Entry 9F3H (electron microscopy, 4.30 A resolution (low resolution: residue-level contacts below are approximate; hydrogen-bond / salt-bridge calls are withheld)); this record covers chains D and I of the 12 polymer chains in the assembly.

Chain D:
Protein: Tubulin beta-3 chain
Organism: Homo sapiens
UniProt: Q13509 (TBB3_HUMAN); residue numbers follow UniProt; this construct covers 1-450
Amino-acid sequence (456 residues; numbered 1 to 456; the number before each row is that of its first residue):
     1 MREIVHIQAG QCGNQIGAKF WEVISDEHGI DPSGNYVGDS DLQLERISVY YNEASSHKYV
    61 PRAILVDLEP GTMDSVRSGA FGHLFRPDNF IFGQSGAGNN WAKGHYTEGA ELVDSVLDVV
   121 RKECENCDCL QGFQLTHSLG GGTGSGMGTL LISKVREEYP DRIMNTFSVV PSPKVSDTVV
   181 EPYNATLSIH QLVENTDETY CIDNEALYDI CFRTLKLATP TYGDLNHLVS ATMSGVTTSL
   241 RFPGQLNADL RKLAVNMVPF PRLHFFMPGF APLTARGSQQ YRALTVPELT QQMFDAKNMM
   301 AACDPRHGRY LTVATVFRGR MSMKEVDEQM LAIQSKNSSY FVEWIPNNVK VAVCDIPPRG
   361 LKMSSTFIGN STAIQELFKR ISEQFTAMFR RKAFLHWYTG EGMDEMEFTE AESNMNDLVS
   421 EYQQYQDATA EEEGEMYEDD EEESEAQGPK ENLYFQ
Disordered / not traced: 430-456
Differences from the reference sequence: expression tag (451-456)
Disulfides: Cys124-Cys127
Metal / ion sites: Mg2+: Glu69 (together with GTP)
Residues lining bound ligands:
  - GTP (guanosine-5'-triphosphate), molecule 1: Gly10, Gln11, Cys12, Gln15, Asp67, Glu69, Gly96, Ala97, Gly98, Asn99, Ser138, Gly140, Gly141, Gly142, Thr143, Gly144, Val169, Asp177, Thr178, Asn204, Tyr222, Leu225, Asn226
  - GTP, molecule 2: Gln245, Leu246, Lys252
Curated features (UniProtKB/Swiss-Prot):
  - motif: Met1 to Ile4 (MREI motif)
  - binding site (GDP): Gly10, Gln11, Cys12, Gln15, Asn99, Ser138, Gly142, Thr143, Gly144, Asp177, Asn204, Tyr222, Asn226
  - binding site (GTP): Gln11, Glu69, Ser138, Gly142, Thr143, Gly144, Asn204, Asn226
  - binding site (Mg(2+)): Glu69
  - modified residue: Ser172 (Phosphoserine), Glu438 (5-glutamyl polyglutamate), Ser444 (Phosphoserine)
  - natural variant: Arg62 (R62Q: In CFEOM3A), Thr178 (T178M: In CDCBM1), Glu205 (E205K: In CDCBM1), Arg262 (R262C: In CFEOM3A; R262H: In CFEOM3A), Ala302 (A302T: In CFEOM3A; A302V: In CDCBM1), Met323 (M323V: In CDCBM1), Arg380 (R380C: In CFEOM3A), Glu410 (E410K: In CFEOM3A), Asp417 (D417H: In CFEOM3A; D417N: In CFEOM3A)

Chain I:
Protein: Detyrosinated tubulin alpha-1B chain
Organism: Homo sapiens
UniProt: P68363 (TBA1B_HUMAN); numbering as in UniProt (aligned over 47-441)
Amino-acid sequence (453 residues; numbered 1 to 441 plus 18 insertion-coded residues; 6 numbers in that range are skipped by the numbering (no residue carries them; nothing is unmodelled there); the number before each row is that of its first residue; a row labelled like 37A-37E holds insertion residues (37A, then the next letters in order)):
     1 MRECISIHVG QAGVQIGNAC WELYCLEHGI QPDGQMP
37A-37E SDKTI
    40 HHH
42A-42M HHHGGGHHHFNTF
    47 DSFNTFFSET GAGKHVPRAV FVDLEPTVID EVRTGTYRQL FHPEQLITGK EDAANNYARG
   107 HYTIGKEIID LVLDRIRKLA DQCTGLQGFL VFHSFGGGTG SGFTSLLMER LSVDYGKKSK
   167 LEFSIYPAPQ VSTAVVEPYN SILTTHTTLE HSDCAFMVDN EAIYDICRRN LDIERPTYTN
   227 LNRLISQIVS SITASLRFDG ALNVDLTNFQ TNLVPYPRIH FPLATYAPVI SAEKAYHEQL
   287 SVAEITNACF EPANQMVKCD PRHGKYMACC LLYRGDVVPK DVNAAIATIK TKRSIQFVDW
   347 CPTGFKVGIN YQPPTVVPGG DLAKVQRAVC MLSNTTAIAE AWARLDHKFD LMYAKRAFVH
   407 WYVGEGMEEG EFSEAREDMA ALEKDYEEVG VDSVE
Disordered / not traced: 37A-37E, 42A-42M
Differences from the reference sequence: linker (40-42, 42A-42M); engineered mutation Asn254 (Glu in P68363)
Metal / ion sites: Mg2+: Glu71 (together with GTP)
Residues lining bound ligands: GTP (guanosine-5'-triphosphate): Gly10, Gln11, Ala12, Gln15, Glu71, Asp98, Ala99, Ala100, Asn101, Ser140, Gly142, Gly143, Gly144, Thr145, Gly146, Ile171, Thr179, Glu183, Asn206, Tyr224, Leu227, Asn228
Curated features (UniProtKB/Swiss-Prot):
  - binding site (GTP): Glu71, Ala99, Ser140, Gly143, Gly144, Thr145, Gly146, Thr179, Glu183, Asn206, Tyr224, Asn228, Leu252
  - binding site (Mg(2+)): Glu71
  - modified residue: Ser48 (Phosphoserine), Ser232 (Phosphoserine), Tyr282 (3'-nitrotyrosine), Arg339 (Omega-N-methylarginine), Ser439 (Phosphoserine)
  - cross-link (Glycyl lysine isopeptide (Lys-Gly)): Lys326 (interchain with G-Cter in ubiquitin), Lys370 (interchain with G-Cter in ubiquitin)

How chain D and chain I interact:
Contacting residue pairs (60; chain D residue first):
  Met1(D) - Lys96(I)
  Arg2(D) - Glu71(I)
  Arg2(D) - Thr73(I)
  Arg2(D) - Lys96(I)
  Cys129(D) - Lys96(I)
  Cys129(D) - Glu97(I)
  Gln131(D) - Glu97(I)
  Pro243(D) - Glu77(I)
  Gly244(D) - Gln11(I)
  Gln245(D) - Gln11(I)
  Gln245(D) - Gln15(I)
  Asn247(D) - Gln11(I)
  Asn247(D) - Thr73(I)
  Asp249(D) - Asp98(I)
  Arg251(D) - Ala100(I)
  Lys252(D) - Asp98(I)
  Lys252(D) - Ala100(I)
  Lys252(D) - Asn101(I)
  Ala254(D) - Trp407(I)
  Val255(D) - Ala100(I)
  Val255(D) - Phe404(I)
  Val255(D) - Trp407(I)
  Asn256(D) - Asn101(I)
  Asn256(D) - Val182(I)
  Asn256(D) - Phe404(I)
  Val258(D) - His406(I)
  Val258(D) - Trp407(I)
  Pro259(D) - Phe404(I)
  Pro259(D) - His406(I)
  Phe260(D) - His406(I)
  Pro261(D) - His406(I)
  Thr312(D) - Phe404(I)
  Ser322(D) - Thr223(I)
  Met323(D) - Tyr210(I)
  Met323(D) - Tyr224(I)
  Lys324(D) - Arg214(I)
  Lys324(D) - Pro222(I)
  Glu325(D) - Glu220(I)
  Glu325(D) - Arg221(I)
  Asp327(D) - Val177(I)
  Asp327(D) - Ser178(I)
  Leu331(D) - Gln176(I)
  Trp344(D) - Met398(I)
  Trp344(D) - Lys401(I)
  Ile345(D) - Ala403(I)
  Ile345(D) - Phe404(I)
  Pro346(D) - Leu397(I)
  Pro346(D) - Met398(I)
  Asn347(D) - Ser178(I)
  Asn347(D) - Ala180(I)
  Asn347(D) - Val181(I)
  Asn347(D) - Glu183(I)
  Asn348(D) - Val181(I)
  Val349(D) - Thr179(I)
  Val349(D) - Ala180(I)
  Val349(D) - Val181(I)
  Lys350(D) - Thr179(I)
  Lys350(D) - Val181(I)
  Val351(D) - Thr179(I)
  Thr429(D) - Lys401(I)
Other interface residues (no listed pair), chain D (39 interface residues in all): Arg46, Leu246, Met257, Glu343, Ala428
Other interface residues (no listed pair), chain I (36 interface residues in all): Pro72, Arg105, Lys394, Arg402

Summary:
The interface between chain D and chain I involves 39 residues on one side and 36 on the other. One GTP
molecule is bound between chain D and chain I. Chain D binds GTP.
Chain D is Tubulin beta-3 chain and chain I is Detyrosinated tubulin alpha-1B chain, both from Homo sapiens;
the structure, Undecorated 13pf mosaic 20%E254Q - 80% E254QN microtubule from recombinant human tubulin, was
determined by electron microscopy together with 9F3B, 9F3R and 9F3S from the same study.
